Entry 2RS1 (X-ray diffraction, 3.00 A resolution); this record covers chains 2 and 4 of the 4 polymer chains in the assembly.

Chain 2:
Protein: Human rhinovirus 14 coat protein (subunit VP2)
Source organism: Human rhinovirus sp
Reference sequence: P03303 (POLG_HRV14); residues 1-262 here correspond to UniProt positions 69-330 (UniProt number = residue number + 68)
Amino-acid sequence (262 residues; each row starts with the number of its first residue):
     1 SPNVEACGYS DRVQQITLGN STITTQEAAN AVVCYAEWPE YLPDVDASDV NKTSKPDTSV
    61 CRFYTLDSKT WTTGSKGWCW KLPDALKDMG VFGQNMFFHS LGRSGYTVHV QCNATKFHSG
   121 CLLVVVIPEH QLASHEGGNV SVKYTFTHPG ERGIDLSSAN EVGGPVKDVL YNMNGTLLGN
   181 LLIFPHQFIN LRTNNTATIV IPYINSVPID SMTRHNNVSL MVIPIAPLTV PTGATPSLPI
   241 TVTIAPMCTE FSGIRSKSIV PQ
Disordered / not traced: 1-7
Sequence notes: conflict L170 (Ile239 in P03303)

Chain 4:
Protein: Human rhinovirus 14 coat protein (subunit VP4)
Source organism: Human rhinovirus sp
Reference sequence: P03303 (POLG_HRV14); residue numbers follow UniProt; this construct covers 1-68
Amino-acid sequence (68 residues; each row starts with the number of its first residue):
     1 GAQVSTQKSG SHENQNILTN GSNQTFTVIN YYKDAASTSS AGQSLSMDPS KFTEPVKDLM
    61 LKGAPALN
Disordered / not traced: 1-28

Interface between chain 2 and chain 4:
Contacting residue pairs - 22 pairs, chain 2 then chain 4:
  S10(2) - N68(4)  hydrogen bond (side chain-backbone)
  D11(2) - D58(4)
  D11(2) - A66(4)
  D11(2) - N68(4)  hydrogen bond (backbone-side chain)
  R12(2) - L67(4)
  R12(2) - N68(4)  hydrogen bond (side chain-backbone)
  Q14(2) - D58(4)
  A29(2) - L67(4)  hydrophobic
  N30(2) - V56(4)
  N30(2) - K57(4)
  N30(2) - D58(4)
  N30(2) - M60(4)
  A31(2) - P55(4)
  A31(2) - V56(4)
  A31(2) - K57(4)  hydrogen bond (backbone-backbone)
  V32(2) - P55(4)
  V33(2) - P55(4)  hydrogen bond (backbone-backbone)
  V33(2) - K57(4)
  Y35(2) - K51(4)
  Y35(2) - F52(4)  hydrophobic
  W38(2) - K57(4)
  T193(2) - L67(4)
Other interface residues (no listed pair), chain 2 (15 interface residues in all): Y9, A28, A36

Overview:
The interface between chain 2 and chain 4 involves 15 residues on one side and 10 on the other, with 5
hydrogen bonds. Among the polar pairs are S10(2)-N68(4), D11(2)-N68(4) and R12(2)-N68(4).
Here chain 2 is Human rhinovirus 14 coat protein (subunit VP2) and chain 4 is Human rhinovirus 14 coat protein
(subunit VP4), both from Human rhinovirus sp. Entry 2RS1 (Structural analysis of antiviral agents that
interact with the capsid of human rhinoviruses) was determined by X-ray diffraction (same publication as 1R08,
2R04, 2R06, 2R07, 2RM2, 2RR1, 2RS3 and 2RS5).
